PDB entry 9QAJ | electron microscopy, 2.95 A resolution | chains D and I of the 14 polymer chains in the assembly

== Chain D ==
Name: Histone H2B 1.1
From: Xenopus laevis
Reference sequence: P02281 (H2B11_XENLA); residues 1-125 here correspond to UniProt positions 2-126 (UniProt number = residue number + 1)
Amino-acid sequence (125 residues; row label = number of the first residue in the row):
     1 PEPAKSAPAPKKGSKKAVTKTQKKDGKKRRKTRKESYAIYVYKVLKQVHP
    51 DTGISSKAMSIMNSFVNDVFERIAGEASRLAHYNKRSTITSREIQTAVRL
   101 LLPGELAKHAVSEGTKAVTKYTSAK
Unresolved in the structure: 1-35
Differences from the reference sequence: conflict Thr32 (Ser33 in P02281)
Swiss-Prot annotation at these positions:
  - modified residue: Lys5 (N6-acetyllysine), Lys12 (N6-acetyllysine), Ser14 (Phosphoserine), Lys15 (N6-acetyllysine), Lys20 (N6-acetyllysine)
  - glycosylation: Ser112 (O-linked (GlcNAc) serine)
  - cross-link: Lys120 (Glycyl lysine isopeptide (Lys-Gly) (interchain with G-Cter in ubiquitin))

== Chain I ==
Molecule: 601 DNA
From: Homo sapiens
Sequence (145 nucleotides; each row starts with the number of its first residue; numbers below 1 keep their minus sign (DA-72 is residue -72)):
   -72 ATCGATGTATATATCTGACACGTGCCTGGAGACTAGGGAGTAATCCCCTT
   -22 GGCGGTTAAAACGCGGGGGACAGCGCGTACGTGCGTTTAAGCGGTGCTAG
    28 AGCTGTCTACGACCAATTGAGCGGCCTCGGCACCGGGATTCTGAT

== Chain D / chain I interface ==
Contacting residue pairs (11; chain D residue first):
  Tyr42(D) - DA-53(I)  hydrogen bond to the phosphate
  Gly53(D) - DA-53(I)  phosphate contact
  Ile54(D) - DA-53(I)  phosphate contact
  Ser55(D) - DC-54(I)  hydrogen bond to the phosphate
  Ser56(D) - DC-54(I)  hydrogen bond to the phosphate
  Arg86(D) - DA-34(I)  phosphate contact
  Arg86(D) - DG-33(I)  salt bridge to the phosphate
  Ser87(D) - DG-35(I)  hydrogen bond to the phosphate
  Ser87(D) - DA-34(I)  hydrogen bond to the phosphate
  Thr88(D) - DG-35(I)  phosphate contact
  Thr88(D) - DA-34(I)  phosphate contact
Interface residues without a listed pair, chain D (10 interface residues in all): Lys46, Lys85
Interface residues without a listed pair, chain I (6 interface residues in all): DC-52

== In short ==
Chain D and chain I form an interface of 10 and 6 residues respectively; the contacts include 5 hydrogen bonds
and 1 salt bridge. Among the polar pairs are Tyr42(D)-DA-53(I), Ser55(D)-DC-54(I) and Ser56(D)-DC-54(I).
Here chain D is Histone H2B 1.1 (Xenopus laevis) and chain I is 601 DNA (Homo sapiens). Entry 9QAJ (Structure
of the nucleosome-bound human BCL7A) was determined by electron microscopy.
